9ES4 - chains c and d of the 28 polymer chains in the assembly; structure by electron microscopy, 2.91 A resolution.

== Chain c (and d) ==
Molecule: 10 kDa heat shock protein, mitochondrial
Source organism: Homo sapiens
Notes: chain d of this document is another copy of the same molecule, construct and numbering; everything in this record applies to it too
UniProt: P61604 (CH10_HUMAN); numbering as in UniProt (aligned over 1-102)
Sequence (102 residues; row label = number of the first residue in the row):
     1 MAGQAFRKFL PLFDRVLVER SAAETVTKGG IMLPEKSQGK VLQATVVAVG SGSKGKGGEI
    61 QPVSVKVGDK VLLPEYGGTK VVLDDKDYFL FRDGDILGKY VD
Disordered / not traced: 1-2

== Interface between chain c and chain d ==
Pairs across the interface (26):
  K56(c) - G57(d)
  K56(c) - G58(d)
  S64(c) - F13(d)
  V65(c) - L12(d)  hydrophobic
  L72(c) - V81(d)  hydrophobic
  D93(c) - F13(d)
  G94(c) - F13(d)
  G94(c) - R15(d)  hydrogen bond (backbone-side chain)
  I96(c) - L12(d)  hydrophobic
  I96(c) - R15(d)  hydrogen bond (backbone-side chain)
  L97(c) - P11(d)
  L97(c) - L12(d)  hydrogen bond (backbone-backbone)
  L97(c) - R15(d)
  L97(c) - T79(d)
  L97(c) - L90(d)
  G98(c) - L10(d)
  G98(c) - L12(d)
  K99(c) - F9(d)
  K99(c) - L10(d)  hydrogen bond (backbone-backbone)
  K99(c) - L12(d)
  Y100(c) - K8(d)
  Y100(c) - F9(d)  hydrophobic
  V101(c) - K8(d)
  V101(c) - F9(d)
  V101(c) - L10(d)  hydrophobic
  D102(c) - K8(d)
Other interface residues (no listed pair), chain d (14 interface residues in all): A5, K54

== Overview ==
Chain c and chain d form an interface of 13 and 14 residues respectively, with 4 hydrogen bonds. Polar
contacts include G94(c)-R15(d), I96(c)-R15(d) and L97(c)-L12(d).
Chain c and chain d are both 10 kDa heat shock protein, mitochondrial (Homo sapiens); the structure,
ADP:BeF3-bound human mitochondrial Hsp60-Hsp10 football complex, was determined by electron microscopy,
deposited together with 9ES0, 9ES1, 9ES5, 9H5S and 9H5T.
